2JHN - chain A; structure by X-ray diffraction, 1.80 A resolution.

[Chain A]
Protein: 3-methyladenine DNA-glycosylase
From: Archaeoglobus fulgidus
Notes: EC 3.2.2.21
UniProtKB: O28163 (O28163_ARCFU); numbering as in UniProt (aligned over 1-295)
Amino-acid sequence (295 residues; each row starts with the number of its first residue):
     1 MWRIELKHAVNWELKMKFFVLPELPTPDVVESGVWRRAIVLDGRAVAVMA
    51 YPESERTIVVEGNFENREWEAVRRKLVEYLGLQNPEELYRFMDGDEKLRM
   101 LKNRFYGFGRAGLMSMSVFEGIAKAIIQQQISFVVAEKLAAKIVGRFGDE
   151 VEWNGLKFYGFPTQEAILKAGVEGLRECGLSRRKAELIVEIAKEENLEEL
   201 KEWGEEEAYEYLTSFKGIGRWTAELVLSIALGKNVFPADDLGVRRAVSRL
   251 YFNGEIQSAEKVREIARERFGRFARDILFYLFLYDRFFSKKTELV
Disordered / not traced: 291-292
Differences from the reference sequence: engineered mutation Ile229 (Met in O28163)
Bound ions: Hg2+ near Met1 (its only coordinating residue here); Na+ site 1: Leu21, Leu24, Asp28; mercuribenzoic acid Hg near Cys178 (its only coordinating residue here); Na+ site 2: Thr213, Phe215, Ile218
Residues lining bound ligands: mercuribenzoic acid (MBO): Lys142, Arg146, Cys178
From the paper describing this entry:
  - specificity-determining residues: Leu225, Arg286 (proposed by the authors, not directly observed)
  - mutagenesis - F133A/F282A, D240A: abolished catalytic activity
  - mutagenesis - Q128A: unchanged catalytic activity on m1A
  - mutagenesis - Q128A, F133A/F282A, R286A: decreased catalytic activity on  A
  - mutagenesis - Q130L, F133A, F282A: decreased catalytic activity on m1A
  - mutagenesis - R286A: increased catalytic activity on m1A

[Overview]
Bound to chain A: mercuribenzoic acid. The Na+ site 1 is built by Leu21, Leu24 and Asp28. Thr213, Phe215 and
Ile218 form the Na+ site 2. From the paper: Q128A, F133A/F282A and R286A reduce catalytic activity on  A;
specificity determinants Leu225 and Arg286; 7 substitutions were tested in all.
Chain A is 3-methyladenine DNA-glycosylase (Archaeoglobus fulgidus); the structure, 3-methyladenine
dna-glycosylase from Archaeoglobus fulgidus, was determined by X-ray diffraction together with 2JHJ from the
same study.
